Entry 3CLZ (X-ray diffraction, 2.20 A resolution); this record covers chains A and E of the 3 polymer chains in the assembly.

# Chain A
Molecule: E3 ubiquitin-protein ligase UHRF1
From: Homo sapiens
Notes: EC 6.3.2.-; fragment: sra domain
Reference sequence: Q96T88 (UHRF1_HUMAN); numbering as in UniProt (aligned over 414-617)
Sequence (212 residues; numbered 413 to 624; the number before each row is that of its first residue):
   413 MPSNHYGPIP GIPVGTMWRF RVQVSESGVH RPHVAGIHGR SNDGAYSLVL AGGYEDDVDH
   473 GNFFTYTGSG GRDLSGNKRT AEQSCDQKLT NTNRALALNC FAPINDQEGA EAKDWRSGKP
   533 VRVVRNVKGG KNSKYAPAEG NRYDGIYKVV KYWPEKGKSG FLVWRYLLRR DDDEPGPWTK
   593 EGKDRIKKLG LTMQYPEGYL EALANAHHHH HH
Not modelled in the structure: 413-415, 620-624
Construct notes: initiating methionine (413); expression tag (618-624)
Swiss-Prot annotation at these positions:
  - region: His445, Val446 (Required to promote base flipping), Tyr466 to Asp469 (Required for formation of a 5-methylcytosine-binding pocket), Tyr478 to Ser481 (Required for formation of a 5-methylcytosine-binding pocket)
  - binding site (DNA): Ala463, Gly464, Asp469
  - site: Thr479 (Required to confer preferential recognition of cytosine over thymine), Asn489 (Required to discriminate between hemimethylated DNA versus symmetrically methylated DNA), Arg491 (Required for affinity and specificity for 5-mCpG sequence)
  - modified residue: Lys546 (N6-acetyllysine)
  - cross-link: Lys546 (Glycyl lysine isopeptide (Lys-Gly) (interchain with G-Cter in SUMO2))
  - mutagenesis: Arg433 (R433A: Does not affect ability to bind DNA), Arg443 (R443A: Decreased ability to bind DNA), Gly448 (G448D: Decreased affinity for DNA), Tyr466 (Y466G: Decreased ability to bind DNA), Asp469 (D469G: Abolishes ability to bind hemimethylated DNA), Asn489 (N489A: Abolishes specificity to hemimethylated DNA), Arg491 (R491A: Decreased binding to methylated DNA but does not affect ability to bind DNA)

# Chain E
Molecule: 12-nt DNA strand
Sequence (12 nucleotides; each row starts with the number of its first residue):
     1 GGGCCCGCAG GG
Modified positions: 5CM (5-methyl-2'-deoxy-cytidine-5'-monophosphate) at position 6

# How chain A and chain E interact
Contacting residue pairs (30):
  Phe432(A) - DC8(E)  phosphate contact
  Phe432(A) - DA9(E)  phosphate contact
  Arg433(A) - 5CM_6(E)  sugar contact
  Arg433(A) - DG7(E)  salt bridge to the phosphate
  Arg433(A) - DC8(E)  hydrogen bond to the phosphate
  Val446(A) - DC5(E)  base contact
  Val446(A) - 5CM_6(E)  sugar contact
  Val446(A) - DG7(E)  phosphate contact
  Ala447(A) - DC5(E)  phosphate contact
  Ala447(A) - 5CM_6(E)  phosphate contact
  Gly448(A) - 5CM_6(E)  hydrogen bond to the phosphate
  Val461(A) - 5CM_6(E)  base contact
  Val461(A) - DG7(E)  phosphate contact
  Ala463(A) - 5CM_6(E)  hydrogen bond to the base
  Ala463(A) - DG7(E)  phosphate contact
  Gly464(A) - 5CM_6(E)  hydrogen bond to the base
  Gly465(A) - 5CM_6(E)  hydrogen bond to the base
  Tyr466(A) - 5CM_6(E)  hydrogen bond to the phosphate
  Asp469(A) - 5CM_6(E)  hydrogen bond to the base
  Tyr478(A) - 5CM_6(E)  base contact
  Thr479(A) - 5CM_6(E)  hydrogen bond to the base
  Ser481(A) - DC5(E)  hydrogen bond to the phosphate
  Ser481(A) - 5CM_6(E)  phosphate contact
  Gly482(A) - DC5(E)  phosphate contact
  Lys490(A) - DC5(E)  base contact
  Arg491(A) - DC5(E)  hydrogen bond to the base
  Arg491(A) - DG7(E)  base contact
  Thr492(A) - 5CM_6(E)  sugar contact
  Lys540(A) - DG7(E)  salt bridge to the phosphate
  Lys540(A) - DC8(E)  salt bridge to the phosphate
Also at the interface, not in a pair above, chain A (28 interface residues in all): His445, Ile449, Leu462, Gly480, Arg484, Leu486, Asn489, Asn503, Asn538
Also at the interface, not in a pair above, chain E (6 interface residues in all): DC4

# In short
28 residues of chain A and 6 residues of chain E are in contact, with 10 hydrogen bonds and 3 salt bridges.
Among the polar pairs are Ala463(A)-5CM_6(E), Gly464(A)-5CM_6(E) and Gly465(A)-5CM_6(E). Curated annotation
(UniProt) lists 3 DNA-binding residues and 7 mutagenesis sites on chain A.
Chain A is E3 ubiquitin-protein ligase UHRF1 (Homo sapiens) and chain E is a 12-nt DNA strand; the structure,
The set and ring associated (SRA) domain of UHRF1 bound to methylated DNA, was determined by X-ray diffraction
(same publication as 3BI7).
